PDB entry 7R78 | electron microscopy, 3.50 A resolution | chains A and D of the 3 polymer chains in the assembly

Chain A:
Molecule: DNA repair protein Rad8
Source organism: Cryptococcus neoformans var. grubii serotype A (strain H99 / ATCC 208821 / CBS 10515 / FGSC 9487)
UniProtKB: J9VI03 (J9VI03_CRYNH); residue numbers follow UniProt; this construct covers 58-2377
Amino-acid sequence (2348 residues; row label = number of the first residue in the row):
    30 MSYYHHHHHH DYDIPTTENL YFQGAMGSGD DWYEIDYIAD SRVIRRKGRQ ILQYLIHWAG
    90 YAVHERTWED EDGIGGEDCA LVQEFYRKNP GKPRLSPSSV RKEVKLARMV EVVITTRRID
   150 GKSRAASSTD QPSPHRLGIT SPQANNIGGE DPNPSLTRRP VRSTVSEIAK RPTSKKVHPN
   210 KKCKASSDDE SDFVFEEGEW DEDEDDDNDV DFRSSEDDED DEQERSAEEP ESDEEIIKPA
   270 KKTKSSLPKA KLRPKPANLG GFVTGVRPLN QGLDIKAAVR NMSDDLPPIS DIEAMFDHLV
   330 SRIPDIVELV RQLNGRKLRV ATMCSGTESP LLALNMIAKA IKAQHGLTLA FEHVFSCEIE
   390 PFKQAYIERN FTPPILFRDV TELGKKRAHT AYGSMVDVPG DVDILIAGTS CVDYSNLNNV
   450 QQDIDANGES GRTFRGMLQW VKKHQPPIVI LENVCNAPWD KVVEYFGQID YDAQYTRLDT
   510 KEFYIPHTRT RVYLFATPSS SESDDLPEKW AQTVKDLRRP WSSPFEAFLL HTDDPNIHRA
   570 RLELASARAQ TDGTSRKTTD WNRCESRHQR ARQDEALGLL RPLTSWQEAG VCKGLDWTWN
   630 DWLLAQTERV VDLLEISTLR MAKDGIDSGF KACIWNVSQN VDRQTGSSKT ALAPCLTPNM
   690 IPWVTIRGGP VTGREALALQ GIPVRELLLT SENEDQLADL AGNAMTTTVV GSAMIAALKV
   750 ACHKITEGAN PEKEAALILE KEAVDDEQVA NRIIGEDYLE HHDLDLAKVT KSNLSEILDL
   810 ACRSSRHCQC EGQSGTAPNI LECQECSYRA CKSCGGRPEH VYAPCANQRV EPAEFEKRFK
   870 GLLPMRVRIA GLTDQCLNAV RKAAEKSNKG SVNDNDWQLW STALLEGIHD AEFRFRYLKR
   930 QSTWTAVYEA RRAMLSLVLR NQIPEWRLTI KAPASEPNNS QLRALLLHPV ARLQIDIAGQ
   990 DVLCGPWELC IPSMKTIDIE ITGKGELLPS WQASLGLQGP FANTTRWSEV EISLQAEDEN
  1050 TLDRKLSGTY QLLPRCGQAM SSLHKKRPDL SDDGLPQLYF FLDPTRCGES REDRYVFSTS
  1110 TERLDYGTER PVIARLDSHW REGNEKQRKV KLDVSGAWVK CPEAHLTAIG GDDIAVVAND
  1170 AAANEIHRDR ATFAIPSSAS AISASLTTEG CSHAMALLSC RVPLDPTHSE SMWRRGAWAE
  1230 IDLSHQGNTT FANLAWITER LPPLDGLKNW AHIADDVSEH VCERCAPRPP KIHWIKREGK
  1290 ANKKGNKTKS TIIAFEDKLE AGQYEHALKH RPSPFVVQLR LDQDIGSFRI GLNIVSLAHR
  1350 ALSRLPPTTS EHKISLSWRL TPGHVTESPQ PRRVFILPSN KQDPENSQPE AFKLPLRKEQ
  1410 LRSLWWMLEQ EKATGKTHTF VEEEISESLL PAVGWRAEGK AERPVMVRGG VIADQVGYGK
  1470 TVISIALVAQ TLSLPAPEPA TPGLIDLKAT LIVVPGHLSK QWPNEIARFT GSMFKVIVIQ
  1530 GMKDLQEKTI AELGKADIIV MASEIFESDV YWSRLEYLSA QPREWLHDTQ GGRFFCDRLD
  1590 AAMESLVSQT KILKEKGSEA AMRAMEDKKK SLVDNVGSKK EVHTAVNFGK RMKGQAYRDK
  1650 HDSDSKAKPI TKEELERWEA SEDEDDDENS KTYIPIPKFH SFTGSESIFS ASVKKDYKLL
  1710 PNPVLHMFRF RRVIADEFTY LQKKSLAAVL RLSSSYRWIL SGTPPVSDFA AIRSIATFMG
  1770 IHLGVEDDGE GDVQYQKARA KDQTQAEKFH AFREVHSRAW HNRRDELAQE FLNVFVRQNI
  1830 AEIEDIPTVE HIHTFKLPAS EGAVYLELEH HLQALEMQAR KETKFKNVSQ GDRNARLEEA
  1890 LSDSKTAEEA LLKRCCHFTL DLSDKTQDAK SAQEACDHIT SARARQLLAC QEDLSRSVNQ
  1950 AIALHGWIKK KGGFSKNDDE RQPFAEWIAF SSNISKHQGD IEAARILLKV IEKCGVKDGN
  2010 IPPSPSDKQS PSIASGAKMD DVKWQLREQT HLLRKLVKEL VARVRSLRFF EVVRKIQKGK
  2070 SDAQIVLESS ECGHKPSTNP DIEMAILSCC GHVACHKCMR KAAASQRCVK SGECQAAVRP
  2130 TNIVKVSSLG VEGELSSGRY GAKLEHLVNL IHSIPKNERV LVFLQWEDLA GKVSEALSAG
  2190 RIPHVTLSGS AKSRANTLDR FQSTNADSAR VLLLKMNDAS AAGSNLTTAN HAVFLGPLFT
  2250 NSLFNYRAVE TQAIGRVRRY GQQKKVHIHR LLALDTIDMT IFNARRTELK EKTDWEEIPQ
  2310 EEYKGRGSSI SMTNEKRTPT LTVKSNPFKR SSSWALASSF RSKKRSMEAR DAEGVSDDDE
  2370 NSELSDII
Not modelled in the structure: 30-312, 579-581, 1159-1178, 1287-1302, 1634-1706, 1782-1790, 1872-1875, 2318-2377
Differences from the reference sequence: expression tag (30-57)
Ion coordination: Zn2+ site 1: Cys-817, Cys-819, Cys-840; Zn2+ site 2: Cys-832, Cys-835, His-849, Cys-1065; Zn2+ site 3: Cys-1200, Cys-1271, Cys-1274; Mg2+: Glu-1726 (together with AMP-PNP); Zn2+ site 4: Cys-2081, Cys-2104; Zn2+ site 5: Cys-2099, Cys-2117, Cys-2123
Residues lining bound ligands:
  - AMP-PNP (ANP; phosphoaminophosphonic acid-adenylate ester): Leu-1403, Pro-1404, Leu-1405, Arg-1406, Gln-1409, Val-1465, Gly-1466, Tyr-1467, Gly-1468, Lys-1469, Thr-1470, Val-1471, Gln-1510, Glu-1514, Arg-1517, Phe-1518, Ala-2231, Gly-2232, Asn-2234, Arg-2265, Arg-2268, Tyr-2269
  - S-adenosylhomocysteine (SAH): Cys-353, Ser-354, Gly-355, Thr-356, Ser-358, Pro-359, Glu-387, Ile-388, Glu-389, Lys-392, Asp-408, Val-409, Gly-437, Ser-439, Thr-462, Glu-481, Asn-732, Ala-733, Met-734
What the authors report for this chain:
  - mutagenesis - N447A (10-fold), C684G: decreased catalytic activity
  - mutagenesis - N447A: unchanged catalytic activity (ATPase activity)
  - binding site for AMP-PNP: Lys-1469, Thr-1470, Arg-2265, Arg-2268, Tyr-2269
  - Mg2+ coordination: Glu-1726
  - binding site for the 36-nt DNA strand (chain D): Asn-447
  - contacts within the chain: Asn-447/Gln-668 (hydrogen bond)
  - conformationally variable residues (loop rearrangement, side-chain flip): Cys-440, Gln-668
  - binding site for the 36-nt DNA strand: Cys-440, Arg-520
  - catalytic residues: Cys-440 (proposed by the authors, not directly observed)
  - binding site for S-adenosylhomocysteine: Glu-387, Ile-388, Lys-392, Met-734
  - mutagenesis - Q668A, N669G/Q673A, R672A, R2036A: decreased catalytic activity on hmDNA
  - specificity-determining residues: Cys-684 (proposed by the authors, not directly observed)
  - mutagenesis - E637A: increased catalytic activity

Chain D:
Molecule: 36-nt DNA strand
Sequence (36 nucleotides; numbered 1 to 36; the number before each row is that of its first residue):
     1 TGTATGGTCT TAGGCAATTC TAGTGTCAGC GCATGG
Not modelled in the structure: 1-26, 35-36
Modified positions: 5CM (5-methyl-2'-deoxy-cytidine-5'-monophosphate) at position 30

Chain A / chain D interface:
Residue-residue contacts (24; chain A residue first):
  Asn-447(A) with DG31(D), hydrogen bond to the base
  Val-449(A) with DG31(D), base contact
  Gln-451(A) with DT34(D), phosphate contact
  Asn-485(A) with DT34(D), base contact
  Thr-588(A) with DG29(D), hydrogen bond to the phosphate
  Asp-589(A) with DG29(D), phosphate contact; 5CM_30(D), phosphate contact
  Trp-590(A) with DG29(D), sugar contact; 5CM_30(D), phosphate contact
  Arg-592(A) with 5CM_30(D), phosphate contact
  Cys-593(A) with 5CM_30(D), hydrogen bond to the phosphate
  Arg-596(A) with DG31(D), salt bridge to the phosphate; DC32(D), salt bridge to the phosphate
  Thr-636(A) with DA28(D), sugar contact; DG29(D), phosphate contact
  Arg-638(A) with DG29(D), sugar contact; 5CM_30(D), base contact
  Ser-667(A) with 5CM_30(D), hydrogen bond to the base
  Gln-668(A) with DG31(D), base contact
  Asn-669(A) with DG31(D), hydrogen bond to the base
  Arg-672(A) with DG31(D), hydrogen bond to the base; DC32(D), hydrogen bond to the sugar
  Arg-2036(A) with DG31(D), salt bridge to the phosphate; DC32(D), salt bridge to the phosphate
Also at the interface, not in a pair above, chain A (20 interface residues in all): Asn-591, Asp-671, Trp-2033

Summary:
20 residues of chain A face 6 of chain D across their interface, with 7 hydrogen bonds and 4 salt bridges.
Polar pairs include Asn-447(A)/DG31(D), Ser-667(A)/5CM_30(D) and Asn-669(A)/DG31(D). The paper reports the
catalytic residue Cys-440(A); Q668A, N669G/Q673A and R672A of chain A, among others, reduce catalytic activity
on hmDNA; 7 substitutions were tested in all.
Here chain A is DNA repair protein Rad8 (Cryptococcus neoformans var. grubii serotype A (strain H99 / ATCC
208821 / CBS 10515 / FGSC 9487)) and chain D is a 36-nt DNA strand. Entry 7R78 (cryo-EM structure of DNMT5
quaternary complex with hemimethylated DNA, AMP-PNP and SAH) was determined by electron microscopy, deposited
together with 7R76, 7R77 and 7T02.
